PDB entry 6RDH | electron microscopy, 3.00 A resolution | chains V and Y of the 31 polymer chains in the assembly

Chain V:
Name: ATP synthase subunit alpha
Source organism: Polytomella sp. Pringsheim 198.80
UniProtKB: A0ZW40 (A0ZW40_9CHLO); numbering as in UniProt (aligned over 1-562)
Amino-acid sequence (562 residues; each row starts with the number of its first residue):
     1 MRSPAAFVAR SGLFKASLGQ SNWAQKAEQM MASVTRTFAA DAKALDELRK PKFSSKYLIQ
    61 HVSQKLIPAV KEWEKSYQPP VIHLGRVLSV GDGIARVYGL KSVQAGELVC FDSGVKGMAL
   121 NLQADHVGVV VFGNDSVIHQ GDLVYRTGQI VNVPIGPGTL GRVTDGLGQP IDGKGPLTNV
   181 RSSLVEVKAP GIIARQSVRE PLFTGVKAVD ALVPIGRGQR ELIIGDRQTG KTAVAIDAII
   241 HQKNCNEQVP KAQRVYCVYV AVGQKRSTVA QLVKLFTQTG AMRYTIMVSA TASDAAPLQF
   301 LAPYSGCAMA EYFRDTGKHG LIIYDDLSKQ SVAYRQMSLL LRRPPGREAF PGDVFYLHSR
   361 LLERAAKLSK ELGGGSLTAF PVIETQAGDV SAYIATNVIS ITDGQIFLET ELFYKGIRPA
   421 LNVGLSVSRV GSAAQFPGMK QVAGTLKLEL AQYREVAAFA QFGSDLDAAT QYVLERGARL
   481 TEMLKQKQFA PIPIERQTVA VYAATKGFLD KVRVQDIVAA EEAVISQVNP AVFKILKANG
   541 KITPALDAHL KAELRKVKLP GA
Not modelled in the structure: 1-42
Sequence notes: conflict Arg266 (Lys in A0ZW40)
Ion coordination: Mg2+: Thr232 (together with ATP)
Small-molecule neighbours: ATP (adenosine-5'-triphosphate): Asp226, Arg227, Gln228, Thr229, Gly230, Lys231, Thr232, Ala233, Glu384, Phe413, Arg418, Pro419, Gln486, Lys487, Gln488

Chain Y:
Name: ATP synthase subunit beta
Source organism: Polytomella sp. Pringsheim 198.80
Notes: EC 7.1.2.2
UniProtKB: A0ZW41 (A0ZW41_9CHLO); residue numbers follow UniProt; this construct covers 1-574
Amino-acid sequence (574 residues; row label = number of the first residue in the row):
     1 MALRYAAGLA KNVVQRQGAS LNIARAFAAE PAPAIDAGYV SQVIGPVVDV RFDGELPSIL
    61 SSLEVEGHSV RLVLEVAQHM GDNTVRCIAM DSTDGLVRGQ KVVDTGSPIK VPVGRGTLGR
   121 IMNVIGEPVD EQGPIDAADI WSIHREAPEF TEQSTEQEIL VTGIKVVDLL APYQRGGKIG
   181 LFGGAGVGKT VLIMELINNV AKAHGGFSVF AGVGERTREG NDLYREMIES GVIKLGAERG
   241 NSKCTLVYGQ MNEPPGARAR VALTGLTVAE YFRDIEGQDV LLFVDNIFRF TQANSEVSAL
   301 LGRIPSAVGY QPTLATDLGG LQERITTTTK GSITSVQAVY VPADDLTDPA PATTFAHLDA
   361 TTVLSRSIAE LGIYPAVDPL DSTSRMLNPN VIGAEHYNVA RGVQKVLQDY KNLQDIIAIL
   421 GMDELSEEDK LTVARARKIQ RFLSQPFQVA EVFTGTPGKY VDLADTISGF QGVLTGKYDD
   481 LPEMAFYMVG DIKEVKEKAD KMAKDIASRK EADNKKVSEE LKDIPSLDKL VSEIKEVVIE
   541 EDDGLEEDFK AEALSSETVV LNEEGKSVPL PKKN
Not modelled in the structure: 1-35, 557-574
Sequence notes: conflict Ala350 (Gly in A0ZW41), Leu387 (Arg in A0ZW41)
Ion coordination: Mg2+: Thr190 (together with ADP)
Small-molecule neighbours:
  - ADP (adenosine-5'-diphosphate): Gly184, Ala185, Gly186, Val187, Gly188, Lys189, Thr190, Val191, Arg216, Tyr374, Phe447, Ala450, Phe453, Thr454
  - ATP (adenosine-5'-triphosphate): Thr383, Ser384, Arg385, Leu387, Asn388, Tyr397

Chain V / chain Y interface:
Pairs across the interface (93):
  Leu88(V) - Gly81(Y)
  Ser89(V) - His79(Y)
  Ser89(V) - Met80(Y)  hydrogen bond (side chain-backbone)
  Val90(V) - Ile59(Y)  hydrophobic
  Val90(V) - Gln78(Y)
  Val90(V) - His79(Y)  hydrogen bond (backbone-backbone)
  Gly91(V) - Gln78(Y)
  Asp92(V) - Gln78(Y)
  Asp92(V) - Arg303(Y)  salt bridge
  Asn134(V) - Glu146(Y)  hydrogen bond
  Asp135(V) - Ile59(Y)
  Ser136(V) - Ser58(Y)
  Ser136(V) - Leu60(Y)
  His139(V) - Ser58(Y)
  His139(V) - His79(Y)
  Gln140(V) - Leu56(Y)
  Gln140(V) - His79(Y)  hydrogen bond (backbone-side chain)
  Gln140(V) - Gly81(Y)
  Gln140(V) - Asn83(Y)  hydrogen bond (side chain-backbone)
  Val163(V) - Phe150(Y)  hydrophobic
  Ile171(V) - Phe150(Y)
  Ile171(V) - Thr151(Y)
  Asp172(V) - Thr151(Y)
  Gly173(V) - Thr151(Y)
  Arg227(V) - Phe355(Y)
  Arg227(V) - Val363(Y)
  Arg227(V) - Asp381(Y)  salt bridge
  Gln228(V) - Phe355(Y)
  Gln228(V) - Thr383(Y)
  Lys265(V) - Glu323(Y)
  Lys265(V) - His357(Y)  hydrogen bond (side chain-backbone)
  Lys265(V) - Leu358(Y)
  Lys265(V) - Asp359(Y)  salt bridge
  Arg266(V) - Ala147(Y)
  Arg266(V) - Glu149(Y)
  Arg266(V) - Phe150(Y)
  Arg266(V) - Gln153(Y)
  Arg266(V) - Glu323(Y)  hydrogen bond (backbone-side chain)
  Ser267(V) - Gln153(Y)
  Ser267(V) - Thr326(Y)
  Val269(V) - Phe150(Y)  hydrophobic
  Ala270(V) - Phe150(Y)
  Ala270(V) - Gln153(Y)
  Ala270(V) - Thr155(Y)
  Gln271(V) - Thr155(Y)
  Gln271(V) - Gln157(Y)
  Lys274(V) - Thr155(Y)
  Ala292(V) - Gly319(Y)
  Ala292(V) - Glu323(Y)
  Ala292(V) - His357(Y)
  Ser293(V) - Ala147(Y)
  Ser293(V) - Glu323(Y)
  Lys329(V) - Thr353(Y)
  Val332(V) - Ala315(Y)  hydrophobic
  Arg335(V) - Ser306(Y)  hydrogen bond
  Arg335(V) - Ala307(Y)
  Gln336(V) - Pro312(Y)
  Gln336(V) - Thr313(Y)
  Gln336(V) - Thr316(Y)  hydrogen bond
  Leu339(V) - Ile304(Y)
  Leu339(V) - Pro305(Y)
  Leu339(V) - Ser306(Y)
  Leu339(V) - Pro312(Y)  hydrophobic
  Leu340(V) - Arg303(Y)
  Leu340(V) - Thr313(Y)
  Arg342(V) - Gly302(Y)  hydrogen bond (side chain-backbone)
  Arg343(V) - Ile304(Y)
  Glu348(V) - Ser306(Y)
  Glu348(V) - Ala307(Y)  hydrogen bond (backbone-backbone)
  Ala349(V) - Pro305(Y)
  Ala349(V) - Ser306(Y)
  Gln386(V) - Thr347(Y)
  Ala387(V) - Thr347(Y)
  Glu411(V) - Gln408(Y)
  Tyr414(V) - Leu380(Y)  hydrogen bond (side chain-backbone)
  Tyr414(V) - Thr383(Y)
  Tyr414(V) - Gln404(Y)
  Tyr414(V) - Lys405(Y)
  Tyr414(V) - Gln408(Y)
  Lys415(V) - Lys405(Y)  hydrogen bond (backbone-side chain)
  Lys415(V) - Gln408(Y)
  Lys415(V) - Asn412(Y)
  Gly416(V) - Arg401(Y)  hydrogen bond (backbone-side chain)
  Arg418(V) - Arg401(Y)
  Arg418(V) - Gln404(Y)
  Gln461(V) - Leu413(Y)
  Gln461(V) - Glu424(Y)
  Gln461(V) - Leu425(Y)
  Gln461(V) - Asp429(Y)
  Phe462(V) - Ile416(Y)  hydrophobic
  Phe462(V) - Glu424(Y)
  Ser464(V) - Ser426(Y)
  Asp465(V) - Glu424(Y)
Other interface residues (no listed pair), chain V (58 interface residues in all): Ile59, Gln60, Ile138, Val273, Asp294, Ala296, Gln299, Pro345, Glu384, Phe413, Ala460, Gly463
Other interface residues (no listed pair), chain Y (62 interface residues in all): Asp82, Thr84, Pro148, Lys178, Gly320, Leu346, Ala352, Ala356, Thr361, Tyr397, Leu420

Summary:
Chain V and chain Y form an interface of 58 and 62 residues respectively, with 14 hydrogen bonds and 3 salt
bridges. Polar pairs include Asp92(V)-Arg303(Y), Arg227(V)-Asp381(Y) and Lys265(V)-Asp359(Y). ATP is bound
between chain V and chain Y. Bound to chain Y: ADP.
Here chain V is ATP synthase subunit alpha and chain Y is ATP synthase subunit beta, both from Polytomella sp.
Pringsheim 198.80. Entry 6RDH (CryoEM structure of Polytomella F-ATP synthase, Rotary substate 1A, composite
map) was determined by electron microscopy, deposited together with 6RD4, 6RD5, 6RD6, 6RD7, 6RD8, 6RD9 and 46
further entries.
